Entry 4K3O (X-ray diffraction, 2.00 A resolution); this record covers chains A and E of the 3 polymer chains in the assembly.

[Chain A]
Molecule: DNA polymerase III subunit beta
Organism: Escherichia coli
Notes: EC 2.7.7.7
UniProt: P0A988 (DPO3B_ECOLI); residues 1-366 here = UniProt positions 1-366
Amino-acid sequence (366 residues; each row starts with the number of its first residue):
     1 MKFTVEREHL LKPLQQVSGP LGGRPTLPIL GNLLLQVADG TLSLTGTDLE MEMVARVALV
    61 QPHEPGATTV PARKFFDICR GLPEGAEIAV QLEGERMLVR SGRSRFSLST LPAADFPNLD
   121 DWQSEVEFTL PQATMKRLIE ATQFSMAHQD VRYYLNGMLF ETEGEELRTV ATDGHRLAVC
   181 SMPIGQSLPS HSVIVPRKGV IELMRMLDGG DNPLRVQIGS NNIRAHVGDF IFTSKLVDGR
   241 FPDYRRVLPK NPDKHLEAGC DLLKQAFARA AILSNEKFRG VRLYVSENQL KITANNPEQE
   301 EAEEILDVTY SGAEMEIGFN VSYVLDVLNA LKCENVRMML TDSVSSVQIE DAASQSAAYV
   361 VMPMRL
Unresolved in the structure: 22-26, 366
Swiss-Prot annotation at these positions:
  - binding site (DNA): Arg24, Arg73, Gln149, Tyr153, Tyr154
  - mutagenesis: Arg24 (R24A: Mild defect in DNA replication, impaired loading of clamp on DNA, polymerase speed is wild-type. More severe replication defect and very poor clamp loading; when associated with A-149), Gly66 (G66E: In dnaN159; a temperature- and UV-sensitive mutation, displays altered DNA polymerase usage, chronically induced SOS response; when associated with A-174), Ala133 (A133T: Reduction of synthesis of beta*, probably due to mutation of its promoter), Met135 (M135L: 3-fold reduction of synthesis of beta*, probably due to loss of its start codon), Met146 (M146L: No effect on synthesis of beta*), Gln149 (Q149A: Mild defect in DNA replication, impaired loading of clamp on DNA, polymerase speed is wild-type. More severe replication defect and very poor clamp loading; when associated with A-24), Tyr153 to Tyr154 (Very poor loading of clamp on DNA, polymerase speed is wild-type), Gly174 (G174A: In dnaN159; a temperature- and UV-sensitive mutation, displays altered DNA polymerase usage, chronically induced SOS response; when associated with A-66), Gln265 to Leu366 (In dnaN806; temperature sensitive), Ile272 to Leu273 (Monomeric in solution, binds very tightly to subunit delta (holA). The monomer binds tightly to linear and circular DNA. Cannot bind both Pol III and IV simultaneously)
Cystine bridges: Cys260-Cys333
Bound ions: Ca2+ near Gly280 (its only coordinating residue here)

[Chain E]
Molecule: (Ace)qadlf
Amino-acid sequence (6 residues; numbered -1 to 4; the number before each row is that of its first residue; numbers below 1 keep their minus sign (ACE-1 is residue -1)):
    -1 XQADLF
Modified residues: ACE (acetyl group) at position -1

[Interface between chain A and chain E]
Contacting residue pairs (25; chain A residue first):
  Arg152(A) - Phe4(E)
  Thr172(A) - Leu3(E)
  Thr172(A) - Phe4(E)
  Gly174(A) - Asp2(E)
  Gly174(A) - Leu3(E)  hydrogen bond (backbone-backbone)
  Gly174(A) - Phe4(E)
  His175(A) - Gln0(E)
  His175(A) - Ala1(E)
  His175(A) - Asp2(E)  salt bridge
  His175(A) - Leu3(E)
  Arg176(A) - Leu3(E)
  Leu177(A) - Leu3(E)
  Pro242(A) - Phe4(E)  hydrophobic
  Val247(A) - Leu3(E)  hydrophobic
  Tyr323(A) - Gln0(E)
  Val360(A) - Leu3(E)  hydrophobic
  Met362(A) - Gln0(E)  hydrogen bond (backbone-side chain)
  Met362(A) - Ala1(E)
  Met362(A) - Asp2(E)
  Met362(A) - Leu3(E)  hydrophobic
  Pro363(A) - Gln0(E)
  Pro363(A) - Ala1(E)  hydrogen bond (backbone-backbone)
  Met364(A) - ACE_-1(E)
  Met364(A) - Gln0(E)
  Arg365(A) - ACE_-1(E)  hydrogen bond (backbone-backbone)
Interface residues without a listed pair, chain A (17 interface residues in all): Leu155, Asn320, Ser346

[Summary]
Chain A and chain E form an interface of 17 and 6 residues respectively, with 4 hydrogen bonds and 1 salt
bridge. Among the polar pairs are His175(A)-Asp2(E), Met362(A)-Gln0(E) and Gly174(A)-Leu3(E). UniProt lists 5
DNA-binding residues and 13 mutagenesis sites on chain A.
Here chain A is DNA polymerase III subunit beta (Escherichia coli) and chain E is (Ace)qadlf. Entry 4K3O (E.
coli sliding clamp in complex with AcQADLF) was determined by X-ray diffraction together with 4K3P, 4K3Q and
4K3R from the same study.
